Entry 7KMX (electron microscopy, 3.20 A resolution); this record covers chains c and E of the 14 polymer chains in the assembly.

== Chain c ==
Protein: Minor capsid protein
Source organism: Vibrio phage XM1
Chain sequence (160 residues; numbered 1 to 160; the number before each row is that of its first residue):
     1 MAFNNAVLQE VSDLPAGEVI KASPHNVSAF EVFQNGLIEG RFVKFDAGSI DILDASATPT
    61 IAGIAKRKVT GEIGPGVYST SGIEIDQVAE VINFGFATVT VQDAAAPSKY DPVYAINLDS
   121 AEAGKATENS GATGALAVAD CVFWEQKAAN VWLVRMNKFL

== Chain E ==
Protein: Major capsid protein
Source organism: Vibrio phage XM1
Chain sequence (324 residues; each row starts with the number of its first residue):
     1 MKKDLKFIKS VYDLKSFSDK AAFAKKTFKD EGGIILARNL EHVSSEIFTQ EFAGLTFLQG
    61 GIVVNNEGGY ATSVTKLKLK AEGGFRESGN DTNTTGKITL SGESDSIPVF TLEGESDWSE
   121 IELKQAELQN VNLPSRYFEA HAELYNRKID ELGYLGQTRT DGTQKTLGLL NYGFVASGAG
   181 DTAANLSGDN LYQAIADLIT DQWAGVFNVE TYKADRVVMP DTVYNICAKK ILNSNGSEMS
   241 VLRALMTNFP TVTFGLTTKA RDVGGTSRTT AYSSNRRAMQ MRIPTPLNVS SVDQRGFKYY
   301 VESYFGVAGL DVIEDTAGRH LTGL
Disordered / not traced: 1-30

== How chain c and chain E interact ==
Pairs across the interface (12; chain c residue first):
  E31(c) with R159(E); T160(E), hydrogen bond (side chain-backbone); D161(E), hydrogen bond (side chain-backbone); K165(E)
  G48(c) with D161(E)
  I85(c) with T72(E); P108(E), hydrophobic
  Q87(c) with T72(E), hydrogen bond (side chain-backbone); P108(E); V109(E), hydrogen bond (side chain-backbone); F110(E), hydrogen bond (side chain-backbone); K165(E)
Also at the interface, not in a pair above, chain c (6 interface residues in all): V32, I83
Also at the interface, not in a pair above, chain E (9 interface residues in all): S73

== Summary ==
Chain c and chain E form an interface of 6 and 9 residues respectively, with 5 hydrogen bonds. Polar contacts
include E31(c)-T160(E), E31(c)-D161(E) and Q87(c)-T72(E).
Chain c is Minor capsid protein and chain E is Major capsid protein, both from Vibrio phage XM1; the
structure, The capsid of Myoviridae Phage XM1, was determined by electron microscopy, deposited together with
7KJK, 7KLN and 7KH1.
